PDB entry 6PWX | electron microscopy, 4.20 A resolution (low resolution: residue-level contacts below are approximate; hydrogen-bond / salt-bridge calls are withheld) | chains M and O of the 11 polymer chains in the assembly

== Chain M ==
Molecule: Histone H2A type 1
From: Xenopus laevis
UniProtKB: P06897 (H2A1_XENLA); residues 1-129 here correspond to UniProt positions 2-130 (UniProt number = residue number + 1)
Sequence (129 residues; numbered 1 to 129; the number before each row is that of its first residue):
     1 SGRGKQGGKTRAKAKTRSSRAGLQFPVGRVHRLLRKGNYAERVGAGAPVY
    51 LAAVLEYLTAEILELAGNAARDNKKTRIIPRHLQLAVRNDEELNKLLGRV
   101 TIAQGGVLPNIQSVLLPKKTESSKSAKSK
Not modelled in the structure: 1-11, 119-129
Construct notes: conflict Arg99 (Gly100 in P06897), Ser123 (Ala124 in P06897)
Curated features (UniProtKB/Swiss-Prot):
  - modified residue: Ser1 (N-acetylserine), Lys5 (N6-(2-hydroxyisobutyryl)lysine), Lys9 (N6-(2-hydroxyisobutyryl)lysine), Lys36 (N6-(2-hydroxyisobutyryl)lysine), Lys74 (N6-(2-hydroxyisobutyryl)lysine), Lys75 (N6-(2-hydroxyisobutyryl)lysine), Lys95 (N6-(2-hydroxyisobutyryl)lysine), Gln104 (N5-methylglutamine), Lys118 (N6-(2-hydroxyisobutyryl)lysine)
  - cross-link (Glycyl lysine isopeptide (Lys-Gly)): Lys13 (interchain with G-Cter in ubiquitin), Lys15 (interchain with G-Cter in ubiquitin), Lys119 (interchain with G-Cter in ubiquitin)

== Chain O ==
Molecule: 147-nt DNA strand
Sequence (147 nucleotides; each row starts with the number of its first residue):
     1 ATCGAGAATCCCGGTGCCGAGGCCGCTCAATTGGTCGTAGACAGCTCTAG
    51 CACCGCTTAAACGCACGTACGCGCTGTCCCCCGCGTTTTAACCGCCAAGG
   101 GGATTACTCCCTAGTCTCCAGGCACGTGTCAGATATATACATCCGAT
Not modelled in the structure: 1

== Chain M / chain O interface ==
Residue-residue contacts (15; chain M residue first):
  Ala12(M) with DG33(O)
  Lys13(M) with DT32(O)
  Ala14(M) with DT31(O); DT32(O)
  Lys15(M) with DT31(O); DT32(O)
  Thr16(M) with DT31(O)
  Arg17(M) with DT31(O)
  Arg20(M) with DT32(O)
  Gly28(M) with DA30(O); DT31(O)
  Arg29(M) with DA30(O)
  Arg32(M) with DA29(O); DA30(O)
  Arg77(M) with DA20(O)
Other interface residues (no listed pair), chain M (12 interface residues in all): Arg42
Other interface residues (no listed pair), chain O (8 interface residues in all): DG21, DG37

== Overview ==
12 residues of chain M and 8 residues of chain O are in contact.
Here chain M is Histone H2A type 1 (Xenopus laevis) and chain O is a 147-nt DNA strand. Entry 6PWX (Cryo-EM
structure of RbBP5 bound to the nucleosome) was determined by electron microscopy.
